PDB entry 7UZK | electron microscopy, 3.00 A resolution | chains H and L of the 19 polymer chains in the assembly

Chain H:
Protein: ATPase H+-transporting V1 subunit D
From: Rattus norvegicus
Reference sequence: Q6P503 (Q6P503_RAT); residues 1-247 here = UniProt positions 1-247
Sequence (247 residues; numbered 1 to 247; the number before each row is that of its first residue):
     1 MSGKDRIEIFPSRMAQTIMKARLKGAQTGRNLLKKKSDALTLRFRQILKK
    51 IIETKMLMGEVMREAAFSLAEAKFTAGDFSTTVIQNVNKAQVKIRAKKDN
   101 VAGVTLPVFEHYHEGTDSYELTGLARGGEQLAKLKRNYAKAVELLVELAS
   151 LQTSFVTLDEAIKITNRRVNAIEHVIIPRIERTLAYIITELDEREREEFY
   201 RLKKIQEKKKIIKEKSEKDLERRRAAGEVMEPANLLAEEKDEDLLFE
Not modelled in the structure: 1-3, 115-127, 224-247

Chain L:
Protein: V-type proton ATPase subunit F
From: Rattus norvegicus
Reference sequence: P50408 (VATF_RAT); numbering as in UniProt (aligned over 1-119)
Sequence (119 residues; numbered 1 to 119; the number before each row is that of its first residue):
     1 MAGRGKLIAVIGDEDTVTGFLLGGIGELNKNRHPNFLVVEKDTTINEIED
    51 TFRQFLNRDDIGIILINQYIAEMVRHALDAHQRSIPAVLEIPSKEHPYDA
   101 AKDSILRRAKGMFTAEDLR
Not modelled in the structure: 1-3, 114-119

How chain H and chain L interact:
Residue-residue contacts (69):
  Arg-45(H) / Met-112(L)
  Leu-48(H) / Leu-106(L)  hydrophobic
  Leu-48(H) / Ala-109(L)  hydrophobic
  Leu-48(H) / Met-112(L)  hydrophobic
  Ile-52(H) / Leu-106(L)  hydrophobic
  Lys-55(H) / Asp-99(L)  salt bridge
  Lys-55(H) / Asp-103(L)  salt bridge
  Met-56(H) / Tyr-98(L)
  Met-58(H) / Pro-92(L)
  Met-62(H) / Pro-92(L)  hydrophobic
  Leu-69(H) / Asp-15(L)
  Leu-69(H) / Thr-18(L)
  Lys-73(H) / Asp-15(L)  salt bridge
  Ser-80(H) / Glu-14(L)  hydrogen bond
  Ser-80(H) / Thr-18(L)
  Val-83(H) / Thr-18(L)
  Val-83(H) / Leu-21(L)
  Ile-84(H) / Leu-21(L)  hydrophobic
  Ile-84(H) / Phe-36(L)  hydrophobic
  Val-87(H) / Gly-26(L)
  Val-87(H) / Glu-27(L)
  Val-87(H) / Leu-28(L)
  Val-87(H) / Phe-36(L)  hydrophobic
  Asn-88(H) / Glu-27(L)
  Asn-88(H) / Leu-28(L)
  Lys-89(H) / Glu-27(L)
  Ala-90(H) / Gly-24(L)
  Ala-90(H) / Gly-26(L)
  Ala-90(H) / Glu-27(L)  hydrogen bond (backbone-side chain)
  Gln-91(H) / Gly-24(L)  hydrogen bond (backbone-backbone)
  Val-92(H) / Gly-23(L)
  Val-92(H) / Gly-24(L)  hydrogen bond (backbone-backbone)
  Lys-93(H) / Arg-4(L)
  Lys-93(H) / Lys-6(L)
  Lys-93(H) / Leu-7(L)
  Lys-93(H) / Glu-27(L)  salt bridge
  Ile-94(H) / Gly-5(L)
  Ile-94(H) / Lys-6(L)  hydrogen bond (backbone-backbone)
  Ile-94(H) / Ile-8(L)  hydrophobic
  Ile-94(H) / Ile-63(L)  hydrophobic
  Phe-109(H) / Gly-62(L)
  Phe-109(H) / Ile-63(L)  hydrophobic
  Tyr-112(H) / Arg-4(L)  hydrogen bond (side chain-backbone)
  Tyr-112(H) / Gly-5(L)  hydrogen bond (side chain-backbone)
  Leu-134(H) / Leu-22(L)  hydrophobic
  Lys-135(H) / Leu-22(L)
  Tyr-138(H) / Gly-19(L)
  Tyr-138(H) / Phe-20(L)
  Val-142(H) / Ile-25(L)  hydrophobic
  Leu-145(H) / Phe-20(L)  hydrophobic
  Leu-145(H) / Leu-65(L)  hydrophobic
  Leu-145(H) / Leu-89(L)
  Leu-145(H) / Ile-91(L)  hydrophobic
  Val-146(H) / Ile-8(L)  hydrophobic
  Ala-149(H) / Ile-63(L)  hydrophobic
  Ala-149(H) / Ala-87(L)  hydrophobic
  Gln-152(H) / Val-88(L)
  Gln-152(H) / Leu-89(L)
  Gln-152(H) / Ile-105(L)
  Thr-153(H) / Ser-84(L)
  Thr-153(H) / Ala-87(L)
  Phe-155(H) / Ile-105(L)
  Phe-155(H) / Arg-108(L)
  Val-156(H) / Gln-82(L)
  Val-156(H) / Arg-83(L)
  Val-156(H) / Ser-84(L)
  Val-156(H) / Arg-108(L)
  Thr-157(H) / Ser-84(L)  hydrogen bond
  Asp-159(H) / Arg-108(L)  salt bridge
Also at the interface, not in a pair above, chain H (41 interface residues in all): Phe-44, Ile-51, Gly-59, Phe-79, Leu-131, Leu-148
Also at the interface, not in a pair above, chain L (43 interface residues in all): Thr-16, Val-17, Val-38, Ile-85, Phe-113

Summary:
41 residues of chain H face 43 of chain L across their interface; the contacts include 8 hydrogen bonds and 5
salt bridges. Polar contacts include Lys-55(H)/Asp-99(L), Lys-55(H)/Asp-103(L) and Lys-73(H)/Asp-15(L).
Here chain H is ATPase H+-transporting V1 subunit D and chain L is V-type proton ATPase subunit F, both from
Rattus norvegicus. Entry 7UZK (Rat Kidney V1 complex lacking subunit H with SidK and NCOA7B, State 1) was
determined by electron microscopy.
